4PR5 - chains A and B of the 3 polymer chains in the assembly; structure by X-ray diffraction, 1.80 A resolution.

== Chain A ==
Molecule: HLA class I histocompatibility antigen, B-35 alpha chain
From: Homo sapiens
UniProtKB: P30685 (1B35_HUMAN); residues 1-276 here correspond to UniProt positions 25-300 (UniProt number = residue number + 24)
Sequence (276 residues; row label = number of the first residue in the row):
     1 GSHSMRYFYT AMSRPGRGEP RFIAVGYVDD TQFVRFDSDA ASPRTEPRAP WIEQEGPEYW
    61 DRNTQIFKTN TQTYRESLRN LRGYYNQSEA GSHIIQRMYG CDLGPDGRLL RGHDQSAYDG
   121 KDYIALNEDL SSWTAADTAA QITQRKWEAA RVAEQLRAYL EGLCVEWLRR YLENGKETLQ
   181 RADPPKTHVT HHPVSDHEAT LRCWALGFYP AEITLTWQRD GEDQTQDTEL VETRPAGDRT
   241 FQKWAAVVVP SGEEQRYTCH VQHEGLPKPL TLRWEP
Cystine bridges: C101-C164, C203-C259

== Chain B ==
Molecule: Beta-2-microglobulin
From: Homo sapiens
UniProtKB: P61769 (B2MG_HUMAN); residues 1-99 here correspond to UniProt positions 21-119 (UniProt number = residue number + 20)
Sequence (99 residues; row label = number of the first residue in the row):
     1 IQRTPKIQVY SRHPAENGKS NFLNCYVSGF HPSDIEVDLL KNGERIEKVE HSDLSFSKDW
    61 SFYLLYYTEF TPTEKDEYAC RVNHVTLSQP KIVKWDRDM
Cystine bridges: C25-C80
Swiss-Prot annotation at these positions:
  - modified residue: Q2 (Pyrrolidone carboxylic acid)
  - glycosylation: I1 (N-linked (Glc) (glycation) isoleucine), K19 (N-linked (Glc) (glycation) lysine), K41 (N-linked (Glc) (glycation) lysine), K48 (N-linked (Glc) (glycation) lysine), K58 (N-linked (Glc) (glycation) lysine), K91 (N-linked (Glc) (glycation) lysine), K94 (N-linked (Glc) (glycation) lysine)

== Chain A / chain B interface ==
Contacting residue pairs - 59 pairs, chain A then chain B:
  F8(A) with S55(B); F56(B), hydrophobic
  Y9(A) with F56(B)
  T10(A) with F56(B); F62(B)
  M12(A) with S33(B)
  R17(A) with D34(B), salt bridge
  I23(A) with L54(B), hydrophobic
  V25(A) with D53(B); L54(B); S55(B)
  Y27(A) with S55(B); Y63(B), hydrogen bond
  Q32(A) with D53(B), hydrogen bond
  R35(A) with D53(B), salt bridge
  R48(A) with D53(B), salt bridge
  I94(A) with P32(B), hydrophobic; S33(B)
  Q96(A) with H31(B), hydrogen bond; F56(B); W60(B), hydrogen bond (side chain-backbone); F62(B)
  R97(A) with F56(B)
  M98(A) with F56(B), hydrophobic; K58(B); W60(B), hydrophobic
  Q115(A) with W60(B)
  S116(A) with W60(B)
  A117(A) with W60(B), hydrophobic
  D119(A) with H31(B)
  G120(A) with R3(B), hydrogen bond (backbone-side chain); H31(B); W60(B)
  D122(A) with W60(B), hydrogen bond
  H192(A) with D98(B)
  R202(A) with D98(B), hydrogen bond (side chain-backbone); M99(B), hydrogen bond
  W204(A) with D98(B); M99(B)
  V231(A) with Q8(B)
  E232(A) with K6(B), salt bridge; Q8(B), hydrogen bond (backbone-side chain); Y26(B); S28(B), hydrogen bond
  R234(A) with Q8(B), hydrogen bond; Y10(B); M99(B), hydrogen bond (side chain-backbone)
  P235(A) with Y10(B), hydrogen bond (backbone-side chain); N24(B); Y26(B); L65(B), hydrophobic
  A236(A) with R12(B), hydrogen bond (backbone-side chain); N24(B), hydrogen bond (backbone-side chain)
  G237(A) with R12(B), hydrogen bond (backbone-side chain)
  D238(A) with R12(B)
  Q242(A) with Y10(B); S11(B), hydrogen bond (side chain-backbone); R12(B), hydrogen bond (side chain-backbone)
  W244(A) with M99(B), hydrogen bond (side chain-backbone)
Interface residues without a listed pair, chain A (35 interface residues in all): R21, T233
Interface residues without a listed pair, chain B (27 interface residues in all): I1, H13, S57

== In short ==
35 residues of chain A and 27 residues of chain B are in contact, with 19 hydrogen bonds and 4 salt bridges.
Polar contacts include R17(A)-D34(B), R35(A)-D53(B) and R48(A)-D53(B).
Chain A is HLA class I histocompatibility antigen, B-35 alpha chain and chain B is Beta-2-microglobulin, both
from Homo sapiens; the structure, Crystal structure of a HLA-B*35:01-HPVG-D5, was determined by X-ray
diffraction (same publication as 4PRA, 4PRB, 4PRD, 4PRE, 4PRH, 4PRI, 4PRN and 4PRP).
